5C4U - chain A; structure by X-ray diffraction, 2.08 A resolution.

# Chain A
Name: Nuclear receptor ROR-gamma
From: Homo sapiens
Notes: fragment: Ligand-binding residues 267-507
Reference sequence: P51449 (RORG_HUMAN); residues 267-507 here = UniProt positions 267-507
Sequence (241 residues; row label = number of the first residue in the row):
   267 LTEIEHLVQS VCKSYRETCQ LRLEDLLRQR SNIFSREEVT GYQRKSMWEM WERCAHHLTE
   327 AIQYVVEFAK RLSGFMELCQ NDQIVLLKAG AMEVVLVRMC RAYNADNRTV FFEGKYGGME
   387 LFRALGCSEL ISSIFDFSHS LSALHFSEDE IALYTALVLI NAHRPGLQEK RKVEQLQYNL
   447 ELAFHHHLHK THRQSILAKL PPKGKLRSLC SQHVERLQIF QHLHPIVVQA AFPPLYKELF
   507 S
Construct notes: conflict His-455 (Cys in P51449)
Ligand contacts: 4Y7 (4-{1-[2-chloro-6-(trifluoromethyl)benzoyl]-1H-pyrazolo[4,3-b]pyridin-3-yl}-5-fluoro-2-hydroxybenzoic acid): Trp-317, Ala-321, Leu-324, Thr-325, Ile-328, Gln-329, Leu-353, Lys-354, Ala-357, Met-358, Val-480, Leu-483, Gln-484, Gln-487, Ile-492, Val-494, Gln-495, Ala-496, Ala-497, Phe-498, Pro-499, Leu-501, Tyr-502, Leu-505, Phe-506
Curated features (UniProtKB/Swiss-Prot):
  - motif: Leu-501 to Phe-506 (AF-2)
  - mutagenesis: Ala-327 (A327F: Completely abolishes transcriptional activity), Phe-378 (F378Q: Completely abolishes transcriptional activity), Ile-397 (I397N: Nearly abolishes transcriptional activity)

# In short
Bound to chain A: compound 4Y7. From UniProt: 3 mutagenesis sites.
Chain A is Nuclear receptor ROR-gamma (Homo sapiens); the structure, Identification of a Novel Allosteric
Binding Site for RORgt Inhibitors, was determined by X-ray diffraction, deposited together with 4YPQ, 5C4O,
5C4S and 5C4T.
